PDB entry 4UAC | X-ray diffraction, 1.60 A resolution | chain A

# Chain A
Molecule: Carbohydrate ABC transporter substrate-binding protein, CUT1 family (TC 3.A.1.1.-)
From: Eubacterium rectale DSM 17629
Reference sequence: D6E1Y1 (D6E1Y1_9FIRM); residues 40-422 here = UniProt positions 40-422
Chain sequence (400 residues; numbered 23 to 422; the number before each row is that of its first residue):
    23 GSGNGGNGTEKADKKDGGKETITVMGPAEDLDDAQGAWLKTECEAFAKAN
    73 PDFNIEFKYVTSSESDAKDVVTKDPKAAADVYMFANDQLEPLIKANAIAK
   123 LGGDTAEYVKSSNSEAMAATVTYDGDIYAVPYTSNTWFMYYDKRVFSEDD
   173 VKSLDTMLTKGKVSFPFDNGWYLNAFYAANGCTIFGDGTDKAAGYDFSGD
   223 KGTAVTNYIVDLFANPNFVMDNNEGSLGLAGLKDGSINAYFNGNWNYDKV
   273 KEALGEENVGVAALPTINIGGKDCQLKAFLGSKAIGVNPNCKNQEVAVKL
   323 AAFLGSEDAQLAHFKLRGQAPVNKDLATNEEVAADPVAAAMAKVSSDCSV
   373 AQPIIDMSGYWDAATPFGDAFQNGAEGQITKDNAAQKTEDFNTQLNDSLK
Unresolved in the structure: 23-39
Differences from the reference sequence: expression tag (23-39)
Reported in the primary citation:
  - binding site for alpha-D-glucopyranose: Trp193, Trp267
  - binding site for the ligand AC1: Lys90, Asp91, Trp383, Asp384

# Summary
The paper reports a binding site for the ligand AC1 at Lys90, Asp91 and Trp383 among others; a binding site
for alpha-D-glucopyranose at Trp193 and Trp267.
Chain A is Carbohydrate ABC transporter substrate-binding protein, CUT1 family (TC 3.A.1.1.-) (Eubacterium
rectale DSM 17629); the structure, EUR_01830 with acarbose, was determined by X-ray diffraction, deposited
together with 4UA8.
